7KI1 - chains B and N of the 6 polymer chains in the assembly; structure by electron microscopy, 2.50 A resolution.

Chain B:
Name: Guanine nucleotide-binding protein G(I)/G(S)/G(T) subunit beta-1
From: Homo sapiens
UniProt: P62873 (GBB1_HUMAN); residues 2-340 here = UniProt positions 2-340
Sequence (340 residues; numbered 1 to 340; the number before each row is that of its first residue):
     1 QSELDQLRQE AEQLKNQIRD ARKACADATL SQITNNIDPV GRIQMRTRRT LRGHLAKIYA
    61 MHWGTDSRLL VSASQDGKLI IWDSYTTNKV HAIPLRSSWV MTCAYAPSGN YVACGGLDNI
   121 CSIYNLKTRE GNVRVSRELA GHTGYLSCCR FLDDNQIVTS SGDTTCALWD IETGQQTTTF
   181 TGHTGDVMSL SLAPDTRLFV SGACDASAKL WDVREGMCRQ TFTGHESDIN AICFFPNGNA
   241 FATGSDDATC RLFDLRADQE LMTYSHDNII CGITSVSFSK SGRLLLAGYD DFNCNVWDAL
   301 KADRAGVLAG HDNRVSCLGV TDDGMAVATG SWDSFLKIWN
Unresolved in the structure: 1-2
Differences from the reference sequence: expression tag (1)
Curated features (UniProtKB/Swiss-Prot):
  - modified residue: Ser2 (N-acetylserine), His266 (Phosphohistidine)

Chain N:
Name: Nb35
From: Homo sapiens
Sequence (128 residues; numbered 1 to 128; the number before each row is that of its first residue):
     1 QVQLQESGGG LVQPGGSLRL SCAASGFTFS NYKMNWVRQA PGKGLEWVSD ISQSGASISY
    61 TGSVKGRFTI SRDNAKNTLY LQMNSLKPED TAVYYCARCP APFTRDCFDV TSTTYAYRGQ
   121 GTQVTVSS
Unresolved in the structure: 127-128
Disulfide bonds: Cys22-Cys96, Cys99-Cys107

Interface between chain B and chain N:
Residue-residue contacts (21):
  Arg8(B) - Gln120(N)
  Cys204(B) - Tyr117(N)  hydrogen bond (backbone-side chain)
  Asp205(B) - Ala116(N)
  Asp205(B) - Tyr117(N)
  Ala206(B) - Tyr117(N)
  Thr223(B) - Gln1(N)
  Gly224(B) - Gln1(N)
  Glu226(B) - Val2(N)
  Glu226(B) - Gly26(N)
  Glu226(B) - Phe27(N)
  Glu226(B) - Thr28(N)  hydrogen bond (side chain-backbone)
  Glu226(B) - Tyr32(N)  hydrogen bond
  Glu226(B) - Arg98(N)  hydrogen bond (backbone-side chain)
  Glu226(B) - Tyr117(N)
  Ser227(B) - Arg98(N)
  Ser227(B) - Pro100(N)  hydrogen bond (side chain-backbone)
  Ser227(B) - Ala101(N)
  Ser227(B) - Tyr117(N)
  Asp228(B) - Tyr117(N)  hydrogen bond
  Asp246(B) - Pro102(N)
  Ile270(B) - Phe103(N)  hydrophobic
Also at the interface, not in a pair above, chain B (15 interface residues in all): Lys15, Thr184, His225, Asp247
Also at the interface, not in a pair above, chain N (15 interface residues in all): Thr114

In short:
The chain B/chain N interface involves 15 residues from each chain; the contacts include 6 hydrogen bonds.
Polar contacts include Cys204(B)-Tyr117(N), Glu226(B)-Thr28(N) and Glu226(B)-Tyr32(N).
Chain B is Guanine nucleotide-binding protein G(I)/G(S)/G(T) subunit beta-1 and chain N is Nb35, both from
Homo sapiens; the structure, Taspoglutide-bound Glucagon-Like Peptide-1 (GLP-1) Receptor in Complex with Gs
Protein, was determined by electron microscopy (same publication as 7KI0).
